Entry 7TFO (electron microscopy, 4.10 A resolution (low resolution: residue-level contacts below are approximate; hydrogen-bond / salt-bridge calls are withheld)); this record covers chains X and Z of the 12 polymer chains in the assembly.

[Chain X (and Z)]
Molecule: Envelope glycoprotein BG505 SOSIP.664 - gp41
From: Human immunodeficiency virus 1
Notes: chain Z of this document is another copy of the same molecule, construct and numbering; everything in this record applies to it too
UniProtKB: Q2N0S6 (Q2N0S6_9HIV1); residues 512-664 here correspond to UniProt positions 509-661 (UniProt number = residue number - 3)
Chain sequence (153 residues; each row starts with the number of its first residue):
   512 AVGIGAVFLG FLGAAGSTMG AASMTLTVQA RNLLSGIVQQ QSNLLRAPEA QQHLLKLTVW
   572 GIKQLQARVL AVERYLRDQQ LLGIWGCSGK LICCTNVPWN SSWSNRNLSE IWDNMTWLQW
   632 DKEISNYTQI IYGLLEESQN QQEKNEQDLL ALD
Not modelled in the structure: 512-513, 543-562, 658-664 (chain Z: 512-521, 541-562, 661-664)
Disulfides: Cys598-Cys604
Sequence notes: conflict Pro559 (Ile556 in Q2N0S6), Cys605 (Thr602 in Q2N0S6)

[Chain X / chain Z interface]
Contacting residue pairs - 18 pairs, chain X then chain Z:
  Ile515(X) with Glu584(Z)
  Val518(X) with Arg588(Z)
  Ala541(X) with Ile595(Z)
  Arg542(X) with Arg588(Z)
  Thr569(X) with Val570(Z); Ile573(Z)
  Ile573(X) with Ile573(Z)
  Leu576(X) with Leu576(Z); Gln577(Z); Val580(Z)
  Arg579(X) with Gln577(Z); Val580(Z); Leu581(Z); Glu584(Z)
  Tyr586(X) with Leu587(Z)
  Leu587(X) with Leu587(Z)
  Ser599(X) with Ser599(Z)
  Leu602(X) with Gln591(Z)
Also at the interface, not in a pair above, chain X (17 interface residues in all): Gly514, Leu565, Leu566, Val583, Gly600
Also at the interface, not in a pair above, chain Z (14 interface residues in all): Leu566, Val583

[Summary]
Chain X and chain Z form an interface of 17 and 14 residues respectively.
Both chains are Envelope glycoprotein BG505 SOSIP.664 - gp41 (Human immunodeficiency virus 1). Entry 7TFO
(Cryo-EM structure of HIV-1 Env trimer BG505 SOSIP.664 in complex with CD4bs antibody Ab1573) was determined
by electron microscopy together with 7RYU, 7RYV and 7TFN from the same study.
